2D24 - chain A; structure by X-ray diffraction, 1.85 A resolution.

Chain A:
Name: Endo-1,4-beta-D-xylanase
From: Streptomyces olivaceoviridis
Notes: EC 3.2.1.8
UniProt: Q7SI98 (Q7SI98_STROI); numbering as in UniProt (aligned over 1-436)
Amino-acid sequence (436 residues; numbered 1 to 436; the number before each row is that of its first residue):
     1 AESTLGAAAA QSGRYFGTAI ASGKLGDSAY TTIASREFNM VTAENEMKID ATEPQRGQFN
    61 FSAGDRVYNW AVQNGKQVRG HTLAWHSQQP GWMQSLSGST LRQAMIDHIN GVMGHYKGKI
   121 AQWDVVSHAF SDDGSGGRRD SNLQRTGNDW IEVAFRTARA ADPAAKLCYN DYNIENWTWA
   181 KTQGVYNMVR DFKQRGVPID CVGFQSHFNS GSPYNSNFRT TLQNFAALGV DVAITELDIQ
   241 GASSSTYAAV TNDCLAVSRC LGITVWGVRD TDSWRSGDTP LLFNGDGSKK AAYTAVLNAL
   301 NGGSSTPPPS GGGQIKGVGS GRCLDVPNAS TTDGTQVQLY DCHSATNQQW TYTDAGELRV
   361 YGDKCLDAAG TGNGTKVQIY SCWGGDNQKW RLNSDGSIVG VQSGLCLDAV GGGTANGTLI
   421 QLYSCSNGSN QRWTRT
Not modelled in the structure: 304-312
Sequence notes: engineered mutation Ser127 (Asn in Q7SI98), His128 (Glu in Q7SI98)
Disulfide bonds: Cys168-Cys201, Cys254-Cys260, Cys323-Cys342, Cys365-Cys382, Cys406-Cys425
Residues lining bound ligands:
  - alpha-D-xylopyranose (XYS), molecule 1: Glu44, Asn45, Lys48, His81, Trp85, Gln88, His128, Asp132, Asn170, Tyr172, Asn173, Gln205, His207, Asn209, Gly211, Ser212, Glu236, Trp266, Trp274, Arg275
  - alpha-D-xylopyranose (XYS), molecule 2: Asp325, Val326, Pro327, Asn328, Ala329, Gln338, Tyr340, His343, Asn347, Gln348
  - alpha-D-xylopyranose (XYS), molecule 3: Gly374, Asp408, Ala409, Val410, Gly411, Gly412, Gln421, Tyr423, Ser424, Cys425, Ser426, Asn430, Gln431

Overview:
Bound to chain A: 3 copies of alpha-D-xylopyranose.
Chain A is Endo-1,4-beta-D-xylanase (Streptomyces olivaceoviridis); the structure, Crystal structure of ES
complex of catalytic-site mutant xylanase from Streptomyces olivaceoviridis E-86, was determined by X-ray
diffraction together with 2D1Z, 2D20, 2D22 and 2D23 from the same study.
